PDB entry 2BYS | X-ray diffraction, 2.05 A resolution | chains A and B of the 5 polymer chains in the assembly

[Chain A (and B)]
Molecule: Acetylcholine-binding protein
From: Aplysia californica
Notes: chain B of this document is another copy of the same molecule, construct and numbering; everything in this record applies to it too
Reference sequence: Q8WSF8 (Q8WSF8_APLCA); residues 1-219 here correspond to UniProt positions 18-236 (UniProt number = residue number + 17)
Sequence (227 residues; numbered -7 to 219; the number before each row is that of its first residue; numbers below 1 keep their minus sign (Tyr-7 is residue -7)):
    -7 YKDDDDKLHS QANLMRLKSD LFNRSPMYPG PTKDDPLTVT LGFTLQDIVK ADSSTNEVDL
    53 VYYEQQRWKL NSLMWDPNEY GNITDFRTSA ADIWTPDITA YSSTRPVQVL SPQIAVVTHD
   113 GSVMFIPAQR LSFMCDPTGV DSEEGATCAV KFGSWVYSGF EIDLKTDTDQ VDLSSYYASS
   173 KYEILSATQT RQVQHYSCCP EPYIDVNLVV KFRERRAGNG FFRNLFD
Not modelled in the structure: -7 to 1, 18-19, 209-219 (chain B: -7 to -1, 17-19, 209-219)
Disulfides: Cys127-Cys140, Cys190-Cys191
Small-molecule neighbours:
  - lobeline (LOB), molecule 1: Tyr55, Arg79, Val108, Met116, Ile118
  - lobeline (LOB), molecule 2: Thr91, Ala92, Tyr93, Lys143, Phe144, Gly145, Ser146, Trp147, Val148, Tyr188, Cys190, Cys191, Tyr195, Asp197
Reported in the primary citation:
  - binding site for lobeline: Arg79, Tyr93, Ile106, Met116, Ile118, Lys143, Gly145, Ser146, Trp147, Tyr188, Cys190, Cys191, Tyr195, Asp197
  - conformationally variable residues (loop rearrangement, side-chain flip): Tyr93, Gln186, Tyr188, Glu193, Tyr195

[How chain A and chain B interact]
Residue-residue contacts (52; chain A residue first):
  Ser2(A) - Asp26(B)  hydrogen bond
  Gln3(A) - Tyr20(B)
  Gln3(A) - Pro21(B)
  Leu6(A) - Pro21(B)  hydrophobic
  Leu6(A) - Thr24(B)
  Met7(A) - Tyr20(B)
  Met7(A) - Pro21(B)  hydrophobic
  Gln38(A) - Tyr93(B)  hydrogen bond (side chain-backbone)
  Asp39(A) - Met126(B)
  Val41(A) - Thr47(B)
  Val41(A) - Glu49(B)
  Lys42(A) - Thr47(B)
  Val53(A) - Met126(B)  hydrophobic
  Tyr55(A) - Tyr93(B)  hydrogen bond
  Tyr55(A) - Trp147(B)  hydrophobic
  Arg79(A) - Val148(B)  hydrogen bond (side chain-backbone)
  Arg79(A) - Tyr149(B)
  Arg79(A) - Glu153(B)  salt bridge
  Arg79(A) - Tyr195(B)
  Gln100(A) - Arg97(B)  hydrogen bond
  Gln100(A) - Pro98(B)
  Val101(A) - Pro98(B)
  Leu102(A) - Thr91(B)
  Leu102(A) - Ser95(B)
  Leu102(A) - Arg97(B)
  Leu102(A) - Pro98(B)
  Ser103(A) - Trp147(B)
  Pro104(A) - Asp89(B)
  Pro104(A) - Thr91(B)
  Pro104(A) - Trp147(B)
  Ile106(A) - Val148(B)
  Ile118(A) - Trp147(B)  hydrogen bond (backbone-side chain)
  Ile118(A) - Cys190(B)  hydrophobic
  Ala120(A) - Trp147(B)  hydrophobic
  Arg122(A) - Glu49(B)  salt bridge
  Arg122(A) - Thr96(B)  hydrogen bond (side chain-backbone)
  Arg122(A) - Arg97(B)
  Asp164(A) - Ser189(B)  hydrogen bond
  Ser167(A) - Tyr93(B)  hydrogen bond
  Tyr169(A) - Met126(B)
  Tyr169(A) - Cys127(B)  hydrogen bond (side chain-backbone)
  Tyr169(A) - Asp128(B)  hydrogen bond (side chain-backbone)
  Ser171(A) - Asn48(B)  hydrogen bond (backbone-side chain)
  Ser171(A) - Asp128(B)
  Ser172(A) - Asn48(B)
  Lys173(A) - Ser45(B)  hydrogen bond (side chain-backbone)
  Lys173(A) - Ser46(B)
  Lys173(A) - Thr47(B)
  Lys173(A) - Asn48(B)
  Arg207(A) - Asn48(B)
  Arg207(A) - Asp128(B)  salt bridge
  Arg207(A) - Thr130(B)
Also at the interface, not in a pair above, chain A (31 interface residues in all): Lys10, Gln57, Met116, Ser166
Also at the interface, not in a pair above, chain B (29 interface residues in all): Ser64, Ser94

[Summary]
Chain A and chain B form an interface of 31 and 29 residues respectively, with 13 hydrogen bonds and 3 salt
bridges. Among the polar pairs are Arg79(A)-Glu153(B), Arg122(A)-Glu49(B) and Arg207(A)-Asp128(B). The paper
reports a binding site for lobeline at Arg79(A), Tyr93(A) and Ile106(A) among others; conformational
variability at Tyr93(A), Gln186(A) and Tyr188(A) among others.
Both chains are Acetylcholine-binding protein (Aplysia californica). Entry 2BYS (CRYSTAL STRUCTURE OF ACHBP
FROM APLYSIA CALIFORNICA IN complex with lobeline) was determined by X-ray diffraction, deposited together
with 2BYN, 2BYP, 2BYQ and 2BYR.
